PDB entry 8HE5 | electron microscopy, 6.95 A resolution (low resolution: residue-level contacts below are approximate; hydrogen-bond / salt-bridge calls are withheld) | chains T and c of the 25 polymer chains in the assembly

== Chain T ==
Molecule: 198-nt DNA strand
Sequence (198 nucleotides; numbered -72 to 125; the number before each row is that of its first residue; numbers below 1 keep their minus sign (DA-72 is residue -72)):
   -72 ATCAGAATCCCGGTGCCGAGGCCGCTCAATTGGTCGTAGACAGCTCTAGC
   -22 ACCGCTTAAACGCACGTACGCGCTGTCCCCCGCGTTTTAACCGCCAAGGG
    28 GATTACACCCAAGACACCAGGCACGAGACAGCAAAAAACAACGAAAACGG
    78 CCACCACCCAAACACACCAAACACAAGAGCTAATTGACTGACGTAAGC
Not modelled in the structure: 82-125

== Chain c ==
Protein: Histone H2A type 1-B/E
Source organism: Homo sapiens
UniProtKB: P04908 (H2A1B_HUMAN); residues 0-129 here correspond to UniProt positions 1-130 (UniProt number = residue number + 1)
Chain sequence (133 residues; numbered -3 to 129; the number before each row is that of its first residue; numbers below 1 keep their minus sign (Gly-3 is residue -3)):
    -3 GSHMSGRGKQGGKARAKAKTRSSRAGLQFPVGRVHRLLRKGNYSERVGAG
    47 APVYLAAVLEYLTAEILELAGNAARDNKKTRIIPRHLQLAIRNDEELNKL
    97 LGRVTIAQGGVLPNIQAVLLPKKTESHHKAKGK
Not modelled in the structure: -3 to 15, 119-129
Differences from the reference sequence: expression tag (-3 to -1)
Swiss-Prot annotation at these positions:
  - modified residue: Ser1 (N-acetylserine), Arg3 (Citrulline), Lys5 (N6-(2-hydroxyisobutyryl)lysine), Lys9 (N6-(2-hydroxyisobutyryl)lysine), Lys13 (N6-(beta-hydroxybutyryl)lysine), Lys36 (N6-(2-hydroxyisobutyryl)lysine), Lys74 (N6-(2-hydroxyisobutyryl)lysine), Lys75 (N6-(2-hydroxyisobutyryl)lysine), Lys95 (N6-(2-hydroxyisobutyryl)lysine), Gln104 (N5-methylglutamine), Lys118 (N6-(2-hydroxyisobutyryl)lysine), Lys119 (N6-crotonyllysine), Thr120 (Phosphothreonine), Lys125 (N6-crotonyllysine)
  - cross-link (Glycyl lysine isopeptide (Lys-Gly)): Lys13 (interchain with G-Cter in ubiquitin), Lys15 (interchain with G-Cter in ubiquitin), Lys119 (interchain with G-Cter in ubiquitin)

== Interface between chain T and chain c ==
Contacting residue pairs (14):
  DC-63(T) - Lys74(c)
  DG-55(T) - Arg77(c)
  DA-44(T) - Gly28(c)
  DA-44(T) - Arg29(c)
  DA-44(T) - Arg32(c)
  DT-43(T) - Thr16(c)
  DT-43(T) - Arg17(c)
  DT-43(T) - Ser18(c)
  DT-43(T) - Gly28(c)
  DT-42(T) - Arg17(c)
  DT-42(T) - Arg20(c)
  DT-36(T) - Arg42(c)
  DA-35(T) - Glu41(c)
  DA-35(T) - Arg42(c)
Also at the interface, not in a pair above, chain c (12 interface residues in all): Val27

== Overview ==
7 residues of chain T and 12 residues of chain c are in contact.
Here chain T is a 198-nt DNA strand and chain c is Histone H2A type 1-B/E (Homo sapiens). Entry 8HE5 (RNA
polymerase II elongation complex bound with Rad26 and Elf1, stalled at SHL(-3.5) of the nucleosome) was
determined by electron microscopy together with 7WBV, 7WBW and 7WBX from the same study.
